PDB entry 3EKM | X-ray diffraction, 2.30 A resolution | chains B and C of the 6 polymer chains in the assembly

# Chain B (and C)
Name: Diaminopimelate epimerase, chloroplastic
Source organism: Arabidopsis thaliana
Notes: EC 5.1.1.7; chain C of this document is another copy of the same molecule, construct and numbering; everything in this record applies to it too
UniProt: Q9LFG2 (DAPF_ARATH); residues 1-311 here correspond to UniProt positions 52-362 (UniProt number = residue number + 51)
Chain sequence (317 residues; numbered 1 to 317; the number before each row is that of its first residue):
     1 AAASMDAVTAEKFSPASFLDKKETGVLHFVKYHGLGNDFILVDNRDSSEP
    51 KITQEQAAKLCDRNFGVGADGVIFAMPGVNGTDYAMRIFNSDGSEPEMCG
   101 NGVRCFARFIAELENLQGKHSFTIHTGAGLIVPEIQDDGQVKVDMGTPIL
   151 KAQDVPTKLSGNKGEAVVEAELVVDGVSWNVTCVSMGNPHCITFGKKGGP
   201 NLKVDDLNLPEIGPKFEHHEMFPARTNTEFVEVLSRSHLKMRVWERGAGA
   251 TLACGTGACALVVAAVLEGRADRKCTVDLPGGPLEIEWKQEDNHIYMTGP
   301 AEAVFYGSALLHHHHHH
Disordered / not traced: 1-24, 312-317
Sequence notes: expression tag (312-317)
Small-molecule neighbours: ZDR ((2R,6S)-2,6-diamino-2-methylheptanedioic acid): Asn37, Phe39, Asn90, Pro96, Met98, Cys99, Gly100, Asn101, Gly102, Asn188, Asn227, Glu245, Arg246, Ala248, Ala253, Cys254, Gly255, Thr256, Gly257

# Chain B / chain C interface
Pairs across the interface (13; chain B residue first):
  Glu114(B) - Asn115(C)  hydrogen bond (backbone-side chain)
  Asn115(B) - Asn115(C)
  Leu116(B) - Leu113(C)
  Leu116(B) - Glu114(C)
  Gln117(B) - Glu112(C)
  Gln117(B) - Leu113(C)  hydrogen bond (backbone-backbone)
  Lys119(B) - Asp43(C)
  Lys119(B) - Arg45(C)  hydrogen bond (backbone-side chain)
  Lys119(B) - Asp46(C)  salt bridge
  Lys119(B) - Lys51(C)
  His120(B) - Glu114(C)  salt bridge
  Asp137(B) - His28(C)
  Asp137(B) - Lys51(C)  salt bridge
Also at the interface, not in a pair above, chain B (9 interface residues in all): Glu134, Asp138

# In short
The chain B/chain C interface involves 9 residues from each chain; the contacts include 3 hydrogen bonds and 3
salt bridges. Polar pairs include Lys119(B)-Asp46(C), His120(B)-Glu114(C) and Asp137(B)-Lys51(C). Ligands of
chain B: compound ZDR.
Both chains are Diaminopimelate epimerase, chloroplastic (Arabidopsis thaliana). Entry 3EKM (Crystal structure
of diaminopimelate epimerase form arabidopsis thaliana in complex with irreversible inhibitor DL-AziDAP) was
determined by X-ray diffraction (same publication as 3EJX).
